Entry 1AUR (X-ray diffraction, 2.50 A resolution); this record covers chains A and B.

Chain A (and B):
Molecule: Carboxylesterase
Organism: Pseudomonas fluorescens
Notes: EC 3.1.1.1; chain B of this document is another copy of the same molecule, construct and numbering; everything in this record applies to it too
UniProtKB: Q53547 (EST2_PSEFL); residues 1-218 here = UniProt positions 1-218
Chain sequence (218 residues; each row starts with the number of its first residue):
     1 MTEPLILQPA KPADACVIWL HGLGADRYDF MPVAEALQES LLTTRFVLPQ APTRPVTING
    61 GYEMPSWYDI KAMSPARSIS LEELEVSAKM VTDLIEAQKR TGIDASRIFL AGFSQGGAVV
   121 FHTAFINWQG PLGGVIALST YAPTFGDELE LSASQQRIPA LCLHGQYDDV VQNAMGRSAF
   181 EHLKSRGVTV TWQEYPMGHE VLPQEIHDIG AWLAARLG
Covalently attached groups: phenylmethanesulfonic acid (PMS) linked to Ser114
Ligand contacts: phenylmethanesulfonic acid (PMS): Gly22, Leu23, Ile58, Met73, Gln115, Val170, Val171, His199
UniProt features mapped onto this chain:
  - active site (Charge relay system): Ser114, Asp168, His199

Chain A / chain B interface:
Pairs across the interface - 36 pairs, chain A then chain B:
  Ile58(A) with Ile58(B); Ala72(B); Met73(B)
  Asn59(A) with Ala72(B); Met73(B); Ser74(B), hydrogen bond (side chain-backbone)
  Tyr62(A) with Pro75(B)
  Met64(A) with Ser74(B); Pro75(B)
  Ala72(A) with Ile58(B); Asn59(B); Gly60(B)
  Met73(A) with Ile58(B), hydrogen bond (backbone-backbone); Asn59(B), hydrogen bond (backbone-side chain); Met73(B), hydrophobic
  Ser74(A) with Asn59(B), hydrogen bond (backbone-side chain)
  Pro75(A) with Tyr62(B), hydrophobic
  Tyr167(A) with Tyr167(B); Asp169(B); Pro196(B); Met197(B), hydrophobic; Gly198(B); Glu200(B)
  Asp168(A) with Asp169(B)
  Asp169(A) with Tyr167(B); Asp168(B); Asp169(B), hydrogen bond (side chain-backbone); Val170(B); Gly198(B); His199(B), hydrogen bond (side chain-backbone)
  Val170(A) with Asp169(B)
  Pro196(A) with Tyr167(B), hydrogen bond (backbone-side chain)
  Met197(A) with Tyr167(B), hydrophobic
  Gly198(A) with Tyr167(B); Asp169(B)
  His199(A) with Asp169(B), hydrogen bond (backbone-side chain)
Interface residues without a listed pair, chain A (19 interface residues in all): Gly60, Lys71, Glu200
Interface residues without a listed pair, chain B (19 interface residues in all): Met64, Lys71

Overview:
The chain A/chain B interface involves 19 residues from each chain; the contacts include 8 hydrogen bonds.
Polar pairs include Asn59(A)-Ser74(B), Met73(A)-Asn59(B) and Asp169(A)-Asp169(B). Phenylmethanesulfonic acid
is covalently linked to Ser114(A). Curated annotation (UniProt) lists 3 active-site residues on chain A.
Chain A and chain B are both Carboxylesterase (Pseudomonas fluorescens); the structure, Pmsf-inhibited
carboxylesterase from pseudomonas fluorescens, was determined by X-ray diffraction together with 1AUO from the
same study.
